7XQ8 - chains A and B of the 6 polymer chains in the assembly; structure by electron microscopy, 3.30 A resolution.

== Chain A ==
Protein: B-cell antigen receptor complex-associated protein alpha chain
From: Homo sapiens
UniProtKB: P11912 (CD79A_HUMAN); residues 1-226 here = UniProt positions 1-226
Sequence (257 residues; row label = number of the first residue in the row):
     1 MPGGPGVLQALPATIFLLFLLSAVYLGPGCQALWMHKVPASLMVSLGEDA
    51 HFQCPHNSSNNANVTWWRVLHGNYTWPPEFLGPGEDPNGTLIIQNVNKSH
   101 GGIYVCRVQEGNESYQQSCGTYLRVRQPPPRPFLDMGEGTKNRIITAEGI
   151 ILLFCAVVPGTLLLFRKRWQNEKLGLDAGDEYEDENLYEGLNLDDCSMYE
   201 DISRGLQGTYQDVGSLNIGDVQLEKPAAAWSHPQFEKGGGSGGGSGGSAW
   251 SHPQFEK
Unresolved in the structure: 1-32, 172-257
Disulfides: Cys54-Cys106
Covalent attachments: N-acetylglucosamine (NAG) linked to Asn57, Asn63, Asn73, Asn88, Asn97, Asn112
Sequence notes: expression tag (227-257)
Curated features (UniProtKB/Swiss-Prot):
  - site: Tyr210 (Required for binding to BLNK)
  - modified residue: Tyr188 (Phosphotyrosine), Tyr199 (Phosphotyrosine), Arg204 (Asymmetric dimethylarginine), Tyr210 (Phosphotyrosine)
  - glycosylation (N-linked (GlcNAc...) asparagine): Asn57, Asn63, Asn73, Asn88, Asn97, Asn112
  - mutagenesis: Leu152 (L152W: Blocks IgM BCR assembly), Ala156 (A156W: Blocks IgM BCR assembly), Ser197 (S197A: Increased phosphorylation of Y-188; when associated with A-203 and V-209), Ser203 (S203A: Increased phosphorylation of Y-188; when associated with A-197 and V-209), Thr209 (T209V: Increased phosphorylation of Y-188; when associated with A-197 and A-203)

== Chain B ==
Protein: B-cell antigen receptor complex-associated protein beta chain
From: Homo sapiens
UniProtKB: P40259 (CD79B_HUMAN); numbering as in UniProt (aligned over 1-229)
Sequence (260 residues; row label = number of the first residue in the row):
     1 MARLALSPVPSHWMVALLLLLSAEPVPAARSEDRYRNPKGSACSRIWQSP
    51 RFIARKRGFTVKMHCYMNSASGNVSWLWKQEMDENPQQLKLEKGRMEESQ
   101 NESLATLTIQGIRFEDNGIYFCQQKCNNTSEVYQGCGTELRVMGFSTLAQ
   151 LKQRNTLKDGIIMIQTLLIILFIIVPIFLLLDKDDSKAGMEEDHTYEGLD
   201 IDQTATYEDIVTLRTGEVKWSVGEHPGQEAAAWSHPQFEKGGGSGGGSGG
   251 SAWSHPQFEK
Unresolved in the structure: 1-41, 182-260
Disulfides: Cys43-Cys126, Cys65-Cys122
Covalent attachments: N-acetylglucosamine (NAG) linked to Asn73, Asn101
Sequence notes: expression tag (230-260)
Curated features (UniProtKB/Swiss-Prot):
  - modified residue (Phosphotyrosine): Tyr196, Tyr207
  - glycosylation (N-linked (GlcNAc...) asparagine): Asn73, Asn101, Asn127, Asn128
  - natural variant: Gly137 (G137S: In AGM6)
  - mutagenesis: Arg55 to Arg57 (Blocks IgM BCR assembly), Ile161 (I161W: Blocks IgM BCR assembly)

== Chain A / chain B interface ==
Cross-chain cystine bridges: Cys119(A)-Cys136(B)
Residue-residue contacts (44):
  His36(A) - Arg45(B)  hydrogen bond
  His36(A) - Met82(B)
  His36(A) - Gln134(B)
  His36(A) - Cys136(B)
  Lys37(A) - Met82(B)
  Val38(A) - Arg51(B)
  Val38(A) - Met82(B)
  Ala40(A) - Arg51(B)
  Ala40(A) - Glu139(B)
  Ser41(A) - Phe52(B)
  Ser41(A) - Glu139(B)
  His71(A) - Ser49(B)
  Gly72(A) - Trp47(B)
  Asn73(A) - Trp47(B)
  Cys119(A) - Arg51(B)
  Cys119(A) - Cys136(B)  disulfide
  Gly120(A) - Arg51(B)  hydrogen bond (backbone-side chain)
  Arg124(A) - Phe52(B)
  Gln127(A) - Leu148(B)
  Pro129(A) - Leu148(B)  hydrophobic
  Pro130(A) - Lys152(B)  hydrogen bond (backbone-side chain)
  Arg131(A) - Lys152(B)
  Pro132(A) - Lys152(B)
  Pro132(A) - Asp159(B)
  Phe133(A) - Asp159(B)
  Met136(A) - Ile162(B)  hydrophobic
  Glu138(A) - Arg154(B)  salt bridge
  Glu138(A) - Asn155(B)  hydrogen bond
  Glu138(A) - Lys158(B)  salt bridge
  Lys141(A) - Asn155(B)
  Lys141(A) - Asp159(B)  salt bridge
  Lys141(A) - Ile162(B)
  Asn142(A) - Lys158(B)  hydrogen bond
  Ile145(A) - Ile162(B)  hydrophobic
  Ile145(A) - Gln165(B)
  Glu148(A) - Ile162(B)
  Glu148(A) - Gln165(B)
  Glu148(A) - Thr166(B)  hydrogen bond
  Glu148(A) - Ile169(B)
  Ile151(A) - Ile169(B)  hydrophobic
  Leu152(A) - Leu168(B)  hydrophobic
  Leu152(A) - Phe172(B)  hydrophobic
  Pro159(A) - Pro176(B)  hydrophobic
  Arg166(A) - Leu180(B)
Also at the interface, not in a pair above, chain A (35 interface residues in all): Pro39, Ile103, Tyr122, Ile144, Gly149, Cys155, Ala156, Leu163
Also at the interface, not in a pair above, chain B (28 interface residues in all): Pro50, Arg141, Met143, Leu151, Ile161

== In short ==
Chain A and chain B form an interface of 35 and 28 residues respectively, with 1 disulfide bond, 6 hydrogen
bonds and 3 salt bridges. Among the polar pairs are Glu138(A)-Arg154(B), Glu138(A)-Lys158(B) and
Lys141(A)-Asp159(B). Covalently linked N-acetylglucosamine: at Asn57(A), Asn63(A), Asn73(A), Asn88(A),
Asn97(A) and Asn112(A).
Here chain A is B-cell antigen receptor complex-associated protein alpha chain and chain B is B-cell antigen
receptor complex-associated protein beta chain, both from Homo sapiens. Entry 7XQ8 (Structure of human B-cell
antigen receptor of the IgM isotype) was determined by electron microscopy.
